PDB entry 6W23 | electron microscopy, 3.10 A resolution | chains D and X of the 7 polymer chains in the assembly

Chain D:
Protein: ATP-dependent Clp protease ATP-binding subunit ClpA
Source organism: Escherichia coli (strain K12)
UniProtKB: P0ABH9 (CLPA_ECOLI); residues 1-758 here = UniProt positions 1-758
Amino-acid sequence (758 residues; row label = number of the first residue in the row):
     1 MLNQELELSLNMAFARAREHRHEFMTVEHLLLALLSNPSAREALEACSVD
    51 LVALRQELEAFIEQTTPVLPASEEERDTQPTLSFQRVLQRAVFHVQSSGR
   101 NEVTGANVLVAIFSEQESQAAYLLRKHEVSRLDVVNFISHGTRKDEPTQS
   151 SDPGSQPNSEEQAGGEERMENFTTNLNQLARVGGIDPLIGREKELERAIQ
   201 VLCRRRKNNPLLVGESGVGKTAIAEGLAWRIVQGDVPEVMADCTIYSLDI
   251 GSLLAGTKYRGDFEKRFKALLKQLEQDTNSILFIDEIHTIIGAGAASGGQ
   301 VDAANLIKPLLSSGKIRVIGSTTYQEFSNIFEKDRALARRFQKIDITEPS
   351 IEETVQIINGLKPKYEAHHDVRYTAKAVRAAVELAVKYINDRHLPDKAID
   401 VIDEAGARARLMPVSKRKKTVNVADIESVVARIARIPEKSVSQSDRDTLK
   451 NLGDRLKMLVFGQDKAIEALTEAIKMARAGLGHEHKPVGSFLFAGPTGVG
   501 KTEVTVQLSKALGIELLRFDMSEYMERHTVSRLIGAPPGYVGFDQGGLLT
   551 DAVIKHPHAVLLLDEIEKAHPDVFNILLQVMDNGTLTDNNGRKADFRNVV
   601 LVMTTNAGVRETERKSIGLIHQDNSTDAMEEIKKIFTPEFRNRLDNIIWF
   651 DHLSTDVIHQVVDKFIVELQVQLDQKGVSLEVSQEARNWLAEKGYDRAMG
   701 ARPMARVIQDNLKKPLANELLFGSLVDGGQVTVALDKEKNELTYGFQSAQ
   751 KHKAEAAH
Disordered / not traced: 1-168, 747-758
Small-molecule neighbours:
  - ATP (adenosine-5'-triphosphate), molecule 1: Asp-186, Pro-187, Leu-188, Ile-189, Arg-191, Ser-216, Gly-217, Val-218, Gly-219, Lys-220, Thr-221, Ala-222, Thr-323, Ile-357, Leu-361, Tyr-365, Pro-395, Asp-396, Ile-399
  - ATP, molecule 2: Leu-459, Val-460, Phe-461, Gln-463, Pro-496, Thr-497, Gly-498, Val-499, Gly-500, Lys-501, Thr-502, Glu-503, Glu-565, Asn-606, Leu-653, Val-661, Lys-664, Phe-665, Ala-701, Arg-702
  - ATP, molecule 3: Asp-582, Glu-639, Arg-643
Curated features (UniProtKB/Swiss-Prot):
  - binding site (ATP): Gly-214 to Thr-221, Gly-495 to Thr-502

Chain X:
Protein: RepA, green fluorescent protein fusion
Source organism: synthetic construct
Amino-acid sequence (24 residues; each row starts with the number of its first residue; X marks 24 residues of unknown identity (built as UNK)):
     1 XXXXXXXXXXXXXXXXXXXXXXXX

How chain D and chain X interact:
Interface residues of chain D (facing chain X), 8 residues: Lys-258, Tyr-259, Arg-260, Ala-295, Gln-300, Gly-539, Tyr-540, Val-541

Summary:
Chain D and chain X make no direct contact in this assembly. Ligands of chain D: 3 copies of ATP. UniProt
lists 16 ATP-binding residues on chain D.
Chain D is ATP-dependent Clp protease ATP-binding subunit ClpA (Escherichia coli (strain K12)) and chain X is
RepA, green fluorescent protein fusion (synthetic construct); the structure, ClpA Disengaged State bound to
RepA-GFP (Focused Classification), was determined by electron microscopy together with 6UQE, 6UQO, 6W1Z, 6W20,
6W21, 6W22 and 6W24 from the same study.
